PDB entry 1OUX | X-ray diffraction, 2.00 A resolution | chains B and C of the 4 polymer chains in the assembly

== Chain B (and C) ==
Name: hypothetical protein LecB
From: Pseudomonas aeruginosa
Notes: chain C of this document is another copy of the same molecule, construct and numbering; everything in this record applies to it too
UniProtKB: Q9HYN5 (Q9HYN5_PSEAE); residues 1-114 here correspond to UniProt positions 2-115 (UniProt number = residue number + 1)
Amino-acid sequence (114 residues; numbered 1 to 114; the number before each row is that of its first residue):
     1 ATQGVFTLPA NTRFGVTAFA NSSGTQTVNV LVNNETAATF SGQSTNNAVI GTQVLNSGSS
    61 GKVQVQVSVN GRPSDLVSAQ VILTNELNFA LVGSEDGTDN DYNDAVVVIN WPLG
Bound ions: Ca2+ site 1: Asn-21, Asp-101, Asn-103, Asp-104 (shared with 1 residue of chain A); Ca2+ site 2: Glu-95, Asp-99, Asp-101, Asp-104; Ca2+ site 3: Gly-114 (shared with 4 residues of chain A)

== Interface between chain B and chain C ==
Contacting residue pairs - 19 pairs, chain B then chain C:
  Ala-1(B) / Thr-84(C)
  Thr-2(B) / Thr-84(C)  hydrogen bond (backbone-side chain)
  Gln-3(B) / Thr-84(C)
  Val-5(B) / Asn-85(C)
  Phe-6(B) / Asn-85(C)
  Thr-7(B) / Asn-85(C)  hydrogen bond
  Ala-79(B) / Ile-82(C)
  Gln-80(B) / Gln-80(C)
  Gln-80(B) / Val-81(C)
  Gln-80(B) / Ile-82(C)  hydrogen bond (backbone-backbone)
  Val-81(B) / Gln-80(C)
  Ile-82(B) / Ala-79(C)
  Ile-82(B) / Gln-80(C)  hydrogen bond (backbone-backbone)
  Thr-84(B) / Ala-1(C)
  Thr-84(B) / Thr-2(C)  hydrogen bond (side chain-backbone)
  Thr-84(B) / Gln-3(C)
  Asn-85(B) / Val-5(C)
  Asn-85(B) / Phe-6(C)
  Asn-85(B) / Thr-7(C)  hydrogen bond
Interface residues without a listed pair, chain B (13 interface residues in all): Leu-83
Interface residues without a listed pair, chain C (13 interface residues in all): Leu-83

== In short ==
Chain B and chain C each contribute 13 residues to their interface; the contacts include 6 hydrogen bonds.
Polar pairs include Thr-2(B)/Thr-84(C), Thr-7(B)/Asn-85(C) and Gln-80(B)/Ile-82(C). Asn-21(B), Asp-101(B),
Asn-103(B) and Asp-104(B) form the Ca2+ site 1. Glu-95(B), Asp-99(B), Asp-101(B) and Asp-104(B) coordinate
Ca2+ site 2.
Chain B and chain C are both hypothetical protein LecB (Pseudomonas aeruginosa); the structure, LecB (PA-LII)
sugar-free, was determined by X-ray diffraction together with 1OUR, 1OUS, 1OVP, 1OVS and 1OXC from the same
study.
